Entry 7JTK (electron microscopy, 3.20 A resolution); this record covers chains G and K of the 39 polymer chains in the assembly.

== Chain G ==
Molecule: Flagellar radial spoke protein 4
From: Chlamydomonas reinhardtii
UniProt: A8I550 (A8I550_CHLRE); residue numbers follow UniProt; this construct covers 1-465
Chain sequence (465 residues; each row starts with the number of its first residue):
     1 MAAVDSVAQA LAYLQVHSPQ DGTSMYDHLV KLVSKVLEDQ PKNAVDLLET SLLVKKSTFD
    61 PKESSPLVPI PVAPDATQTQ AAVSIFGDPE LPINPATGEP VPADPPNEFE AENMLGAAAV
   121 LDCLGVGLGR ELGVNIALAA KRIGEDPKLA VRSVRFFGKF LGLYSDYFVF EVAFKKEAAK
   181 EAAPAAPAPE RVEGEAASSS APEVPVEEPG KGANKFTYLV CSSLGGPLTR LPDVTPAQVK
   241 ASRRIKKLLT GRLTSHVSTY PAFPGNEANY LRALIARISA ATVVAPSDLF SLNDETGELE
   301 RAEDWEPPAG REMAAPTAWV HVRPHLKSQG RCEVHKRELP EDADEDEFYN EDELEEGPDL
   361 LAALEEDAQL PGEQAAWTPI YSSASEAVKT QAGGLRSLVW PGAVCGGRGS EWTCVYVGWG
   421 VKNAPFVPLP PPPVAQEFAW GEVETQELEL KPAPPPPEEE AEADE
Unresolved in the structure: 1-5, 176-202, 454-465

== Chain K ==
Molecule: Flagellar radial spoke protein 6
From: Chlamydomonas reinhardtii
UniProt: Q01657 (RSP6_CHLRE); residues 1-459 here = UniProt positions 1-459
Chain sequence (459 residues; row label = number of the first residue in the row):
     1 MAADVGQALA FLQQVKTTQG ASIYEGLKAA LAKVLEDRPV NAVEALETSV LSTPPAANLS
    61 VPLVPAASAA AAAAAVAKAS LFGDPEPVLD PESGEPIDPD APNEFECEDV EGDGDLLDGL
   121 GVGLGRQEMY AAMLAVKRLG EDAKRGVSTV RFFGKFFGTQ ADYYVFETTL QSNPDMPEAP
   181 EGTIPLEPYG EGVNAYIYFV SNTLGGPLQQ LPYVTPEQIK ASRLLRRYLT GRLDAPVSAF
   241 PAFPGNEANY LRALIARISA ATVCCPRGFF TADDDSAELS ANDEWVPLKG REMALPVNWS
   301 HRYAHLKGQG RTVTHKRDPP DEEEEPEKNF WTAEEMEAGP PPLATLDTDA PLPAATGDKV
   361 PPPAWSPVFA SASVTTRNQV AGVRSNRWPG AVCACAGRHF TSMYVGWGIK AGGEWSPCPP
   421 PPPVPQWGAP AAGVEGGQQL LLECNDLPPK PAPPEEEDE
Unresolved in the structure: 1-3, 320-329, 431-438, 450-459
Swiss-Prot annotation at these positions:
  - modified residue (Asymmetric dimethylarginine): R267, R398

== How chain G and chain K interact ==
Residue-residue contacts (58; chain G residue first):
  A10(G) - L35(K)  hydrophobic
  Y13(G) - L35(K)  hydrophobic
  Y13(G) - R38(K)
  Y13(G) - P39(K)
  Y13(G) - A42(K)
  L14(G) - L31(K)  hydrophobic
  S18(G) - V43(K)
  Q20(G) - E44(K)  hydrogen bond
  D21(G) - V43(K)
  D21(G) - E44(K)
  T23(G) - V43(K)
  M25(G) - V34(K)  hydrophobic
  M25(G) - A42(K)
  M25(G) - V43(K)  hydrophobic
  H28(G) - E47(K)  salt bridge
  L29(G) - L27(K)  hydrophobic
  L32(G) - L27(K)  hydrophobic
  V36(G) - I23(K)  hydrophobic
  L37(G) - A8(K)  hydrophobic
  L37(G) - F11(K)  hydrophobic
  L37(G) - L12(K)  hydrophobic
  Q40(G) - F11(K)
  P41(G) - F11(K)
  P41(G) - V15(K)
  A44(G) - K16(K)
  V45(G) - K16(K)
  V45(G) - T17(K)  hydrogen bond (backbone-side chain)
  V45(G) - T18(K)  hydrogen bond (backbone-backbone)
  V45(G) - I23(K)  hydrophobic
  L47(G) - I23(K)  hydrophobic
  L47(G) - L51(K)  hydrophobic
  L48(G) - E47(K)
  L48(G) - S52(K)
  S51(G) - L46(K)
  S51(G) - E47(K)
  K55(G) - E47(K)
  D88(G) - S373(K)  hydrogen bond
  D88(G) - V374(K)
  D88(G) - T375(K)
  F109(G) - R377(K)  hydrogen bond (backbone-side chain)
  A111(G) - R377(K)
  E112(G) - N378(K)
  N113(G) - N378(K)  hydrogen bond
  L115(G) - N378(K)
  R130(G) - R126(K)
  K141(G) - S373(K)  hydrogen bond
  K141(G) - T375(K)  hydrogen bond
  E145(G) - T375(K)  hydrogen bond
  A384(G) - D84(K)
  S385(G) - G83(K)  hydrogen bond (side chain-backbone)
  S385(G) - D84(K)  hydrogen bond
  E386(G) - D84(K)
  V388(G) - M133(K)  hydrophobic
  K389(G) - F105(K)
  K389(G) - C107(K)
  T390(G) - D109(K)  hydrogen bond
  R408(G) - D109(K)  salt bridge
  R408(G) - E111(K)  salt bridge
Also at the interface, not in a pair above, chain G (50 interface residues in all): S24, V33, N43, D46, L52, G87, E110, M114, A119, D122, S382, S383, A387
Also at the interface, not in a pair above, chain K (40 interface residues in all): G26, D115, Y130, K137, E141, T376

== Summary ==
The interface between chain G and chain K involves 50 residues on one side and 40 on the other, with 12
hydrogen bonds and 3 salt bridges. Polar contacts include H28(G)-E47(K), R408(G)-D109(K) and R408(G)-E111(K).
Here chain G is Flagellar radial spoke protein 4 and chain K is Flagellar radial spoke protein 6, both from
Chlamydomonas reinhardtii. Entry 7JTK (Radial spoke 1 isolated from Chlamydomonas reinhardtii) was determined
by electron microscopy together with 7JTS from the same study.
